8DR1 - chains B and C of the 12 polymer chains in the assembly; structure by electron microscopy, 2.14 A resolution.

# Chain B
Molecule: Replication factor C subunit 4
From: Saccharomyces cerevisiae
Reference sequence: P40339 (RFC4_YEAST); residues 1-323 here = UniProt positions 1-323
Sequence (323 residues; row label = number of the first residue in the row):
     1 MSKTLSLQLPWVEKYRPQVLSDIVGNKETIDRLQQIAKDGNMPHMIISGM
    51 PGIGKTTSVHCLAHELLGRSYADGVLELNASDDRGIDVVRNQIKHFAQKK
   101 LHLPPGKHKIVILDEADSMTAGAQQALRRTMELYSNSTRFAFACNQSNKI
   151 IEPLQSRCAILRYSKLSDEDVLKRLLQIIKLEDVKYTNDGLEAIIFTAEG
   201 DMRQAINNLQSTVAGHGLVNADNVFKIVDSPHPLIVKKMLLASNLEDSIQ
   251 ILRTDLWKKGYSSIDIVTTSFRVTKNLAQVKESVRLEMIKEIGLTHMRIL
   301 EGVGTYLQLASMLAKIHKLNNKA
Disordered / not traced: 1-3, 322-323
Curated features (UniProtKB/Swiss-Prot):
  - binding site (ATP): V12, V24, G49 to T57, N145, R203
Bound ions: Mg2+: T56 (together with ATP-gamma-S)
Small-molecule neighbours:
  - ATP-gamma-S (AGS; phosphothiophosphoric acid-adenylate ester), molecule 1: V12, Y15, R16, P17, D22, I23, V24, M50, P51, G52, I53, G54, K55, T56, T57, E115, N145, L166, R174, M202, R203, I206
  - ATP-gamma-S (AGS), molecule 2: R128, E132, P153, R157

# Chain C
Molecule: Replication factor C subunit 3
From: Saccharomyces cerevisiae
Reference sequence: P38629 (RFC3_YEAST); residues 1-340 here = UniProt positions 1-340
Sequence (340 residues; row label = number of the first residue in the row):
     1 MSTSTEKRSKENLPWVEKYRPETLDEVYGQNEVITTVRKFVDEGKLPHLL
    51 FYGPPGTGKTSTIVALAREIYGKNYSNMVLELNASDDRGIDVVRNQIKDF
   101 ASTRQIFSKGFKLIILDEADAMTNAAQNALRRVIERYTKNTRFCVLANYA
   151 HKLTPALLSRCTRFRFQPLPQEAIERRIANVLVHEKLKLSPNAEKALIEL
   201 SNGDMRRVLNVLQSCKATLDNPDEDEISDDVIYECCGAPRPSDLKAVLKS
   251 ILEDDWGTAHYTLNKVRSAKGLALIDLIEGIVKILEDYELQNEETRVHLL
   301 TKLADIEYSISKGGNDQIQGSAVIGAIKASFENETVKANV
Disordered / not traced: 1-6, 337-340
Curated features (UniProtKB/Swiss-Prot):
  - binding site (ATP): V16 to Y19, R20, Y28, G53 to S61, N148, R206
  - modified residue: S2 (N-acetylserine)
Bound ions: Mg2+: T60 (together with ATP-gamma-S)
Small-molecule neighbours:
  - ATP-gamma-S (AGS; phosphothiophosphoric acid-adenylate ester), molecule 1: V16, Y19, R20, P21, E26, V27, Y28, P54, P55, G56, T57, G58, K59, T60, S61, E118, N148, L169, R177, M205, R206, L209
  - ATP-gamma-S (AGS), molecule 2: R131, E135, A156, R160

# Interface between chain B and chain C
Contacting residue pairs - 94 pairs, chain B then chain C:
  T4(B) - V41(C)  hydrogen bond (side chain-backbone)
  T4(B) - D42(C)  hydrogen bond (side chain-backbone)
  T4(B) - G44(C)
  T4(B) - I70(C)
  T4(B) - F111(C)
  L5(B) - I70(C)
  L5(B) - S108(C)
  L5(B) - G110(C)
  L5(B) - F111(C)
  S6(B) - G44(C)
  L7(B) - G44(C)
  L7(B) - L46(C)
  L7(B) - F111(C)  hydrophobic
  L7(B) - R142(C)
  Q8(B) - G44(C)  hydrogen bond (backbone-backbone)
  Q8(B) - K45(C)
  Q8(B) - R142(C)  hydrogen bond (backbone-side chain)
  P10(B) - T138(C)
  P10(B) - R142(C)
  E13(B) - E135(C)
  E13(B) - T138(C)
  R16(B) - E135(C)  salt bridge
  N79(B) - R132(C)
  A80(B) - A129(C)
  S81(B) - R94(C)
  S81(B) - K98(C)  hydrogen bond
  S81(B) - A129(C)
  S81(B) - V133(C)
  D82(B) - K98(C)  salt bridge
  E115(B) - R131(C)  salt bridge
  E115(B) - R132(C)
  N145(B) - R131(C)
  D201(B) - S159(C)  hydrogen bond
  R203(B) - E135(C)  salt bridge
  R203(B) - S159(C)  hydrogen bond
  R203(B) - R160(C)
  Q204(B) - L158(C)
  Q204(B) - S159(C)
  Q204(B) - C161(C)
  N207(B) - S159(C)
  S211(B) - F40(C)
  S211(B) - T162(C)  hydrogen bond
  A214(B) - K39(C)  hydrogen bond (backbone-side chain)
  A214(B) - F40(C)  hydrophobic
  A214(B) - K45(C)
  G215(B) - K39(C)  hydrogen bond (backbone-side chain)
  G215(B) - F40(C)
  H216(B) - K39(C)
  I227(B) - R163(C)
  D229(B) - R163(C)  salt bridge
  D229(B) - R165(C)  salt bridge
  L245(B) - E293(C)  hydrogen bond (backbone-side chain)
  L245(B) - V297(C)  hydrophobic
  E246(B) - R296(C)  salt bridge
  I249(B) - L300(C)  hydrophobic
  K258(B) - P168(C)
  K259(B) - R165(C)  hydrogen bond (backbone-side chain)
  K259(B) - P168(C)
  G260(B) - P54(C)
  G260(B) - P168(C)
  Y261(B) - Y52(C)
  Y261(B) - R163(C)  hydrogen bond
  Y261(B) - R165(C)
  S262(B) - Y52(C)  hydrogen bond (backbone-side chain)
  S262(B) - N148(C)
  S262(B) - Y149(C)
  I264(B) - Y149(C)  hydrophobic
  I264(B) - H151(C)
  D265(B) - Y52(C)  hydrogen bond
  D265(B) - N148(C)
  D265(B) - Y149(C)
  D265(B) - A150(C)  hydrogen bond (side chain-backbone)
  D265(B) - H151(C)  salt bridge
  R298(B) - A304(C)
  R298(B) - D305(C)  salt bridge
  R298(B) - Y308(C)
  E301(B) - Y308(C)  hydrogen bond
  E301(B) - K312(C)
  V303(B) - E307(C)
  V303(B) - S311(C)
  T305(B) - E307(C)  hydrogen bond
  Y306(B) - E286(C)
  L307(B) - L303(C)
  L307(B) - A304(C)
  L307(B) - E307(C)
  Q308(B) - A304(C)  hydrogen bond (side chain-backbone)
  Q308(B) - E307(C)  hydrogen bond
  A310(B) - L300(C)  hydrophobic
  S311(B) - L300(C)
  S311(B) - T301(C)
  S311(B) - A304(C)
  K315(B) - T301(C)
  K318(B) - V297(C)
  N321(B) - E293(C)
Other interface residues (no listed pair), chain B (55 interface residues in all): L9, T56, H60, D83, D114, N244, T268, A314, H317
Other interface residues (no listed pair), chain C (61 interface residues in all): T36, E43, P47, Y71, I90, N128, K139, N140, T141, F166, Q167, E279, V282, E294

# Overview
Chain B and chain C form an interface of 55 and 61 residues respectively; the contacts include 20 hydrogen
bonds and 9 salt bridges. Polar contacts include R16(B)-E135(C), D82(B)-K98(C) and E115(B)-R131(C). One
ATP-gamma-S molecule is bound between chain B and chain C.
Chain B is Replication factor C subunit 4 and chain C is Replication factor C subunit 3, both from
Saccharomyces cerevisiae; the structure, Consensus closed state of RFC:PCNA bound to a 3' ss/dsDNA junction
(DNA2), was determined by electron microscopy (same publication as 8DQW, 8DQX, 8DQZ, 8DR0, 8DR3, 8DR4 and 3
further entries).
